5YVG - chains A and X; structure by X-ray diffraction, 4.05 A resolution (low resolution: residue-level contacts below are approximate; hydrogen-bond / salt-bridge calls are withheld).

[Chain A]
Molecule: Transportin-1
From: Homo sapiens
Notes: fragment: truncated residues 345-375 replaced with GGSGGSG
UniProt: Q92973 (TNPO1_HUMAN); the construct has insertions or renumbered stretches relative to UniProt, so the offset changes along the chain: 1-318 = UniProt 9-326; 343-360 = UniProt 327-344; 368-890 = UniProt 376-898
Sequence (868 residues; numbered -1 to 890; 24 numbers in that range are skipped by the numbering (no residue carries them; nothing is unmodelled there); the number before each row is that of its first residue; numbers below 1 keep their minus sign (Gly-1 is residue -1)):
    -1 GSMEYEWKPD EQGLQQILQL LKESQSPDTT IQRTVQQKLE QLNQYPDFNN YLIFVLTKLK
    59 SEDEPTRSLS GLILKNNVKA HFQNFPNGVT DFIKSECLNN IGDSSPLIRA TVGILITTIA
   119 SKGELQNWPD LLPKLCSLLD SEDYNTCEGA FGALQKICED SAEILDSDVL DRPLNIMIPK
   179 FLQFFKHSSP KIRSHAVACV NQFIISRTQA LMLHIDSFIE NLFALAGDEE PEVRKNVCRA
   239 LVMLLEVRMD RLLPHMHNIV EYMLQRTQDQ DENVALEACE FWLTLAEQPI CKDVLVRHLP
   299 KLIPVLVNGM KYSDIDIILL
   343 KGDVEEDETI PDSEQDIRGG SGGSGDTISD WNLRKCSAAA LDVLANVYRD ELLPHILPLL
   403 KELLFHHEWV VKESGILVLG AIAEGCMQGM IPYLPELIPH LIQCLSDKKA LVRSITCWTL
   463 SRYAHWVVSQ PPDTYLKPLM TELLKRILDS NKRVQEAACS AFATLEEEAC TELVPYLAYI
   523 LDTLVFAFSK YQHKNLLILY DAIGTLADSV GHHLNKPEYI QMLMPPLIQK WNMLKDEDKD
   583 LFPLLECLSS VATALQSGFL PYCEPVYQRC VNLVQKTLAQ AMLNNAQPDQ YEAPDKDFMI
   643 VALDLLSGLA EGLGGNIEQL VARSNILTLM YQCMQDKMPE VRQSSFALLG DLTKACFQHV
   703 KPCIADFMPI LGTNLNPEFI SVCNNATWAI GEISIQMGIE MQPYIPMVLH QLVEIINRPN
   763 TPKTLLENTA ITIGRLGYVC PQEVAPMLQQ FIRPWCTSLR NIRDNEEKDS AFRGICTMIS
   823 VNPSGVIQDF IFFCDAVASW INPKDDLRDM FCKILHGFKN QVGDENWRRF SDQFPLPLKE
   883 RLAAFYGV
Unresolved in the structure: 165-167, 248-252, 343-368, 864-865, 889-890
Construct notes: expression tag (-1 to 0); linker (361-367)
Curated features (UniProtKB/Swiss-Prot):
  - site (Important for interaction with cargo nuclear localization signals): Trp460, Trp730

[Chain X]
Molecule: RNA-binding protein FUS
From: Homo sapiens
UniProt: P35637 (FUS_HUMAN); numbering as in UniProt (aligned over 1-526)
Sequence (528 residues; numbered -1 to 526; the number before each row is that of its first residue; numbers below 1 keep their minus sign (Gly-1 is residue -1)):
    -1 GSMASNDYTQ QATQSYGAYP TQPGQGYSQQ SSQPYGQQSY SGYSQSTDTS GYGQSSYSSY
    59 GQSQNTGYGT QSTPQGYGST GGYGSSQSSQ SSYGQQSSYP GYGQQPAPSS TSGSYGSSSQ
   119 SSSYGQPQSG SYSQQPSYGG QQQSYGQQQS YNPPQGYGQQ NQYNSSSGGG GGGGGGGNYG
   179 QDQSSMSSGG GSGGGYGNQD QSGGGGSGGY GQQDRGGRGR GGSGGGGGGG GGGYNRSSGG
   239 YEPRGRGGGR GGRGGMGGSD RGGFNKFGGP RDQGSRHDSE QDNSDNNTIF VQGLGENVTI
   299 ESVADYFKQI GIIKTNKKTG QPMINLYTDR ETGKLKGEAT VSFDDPPSAK AAIDWFDGKE
   359 FSGNPIKVSF ATRRADFNRG GGNGRGGRGR GGPMGRGGYG GGGSGGGGRG GFPSGGGGGG
   419 GQQRAGDWKC PNPTCENMNF SWRNECNQCK APKPDGPGGG PGGSHMGGNY GDDRRGGRGG
   479 YDRGGYRGRG GDRGGFRGGR GGGDRGGFGP GKMDSRGEHR QDRRERPY
Unresolved in the structure: -1 to 508
Construct notes: expression tag (-1 to 0)
Curated features (UniProtKB/Swiss-Prot):
  - zinc finger: Arg422 to Asp453 (RanBP2-type)
  - site: Gly175 (Breakpoint for translocation to form chimeric FUS/ATF1 protein), Gly266, Gly267 (Breakpoint for translocation to form FUS/TLS-CHOP oncogene)
  - modified residue: Ser26 (Phosphoserine), Ser30 (Phosphoserine), Ser42 (Phosphoserine), Arg216 (Asymmetric dimethylarginine), Arg218 (Asymmetric dimethylarginine), Ser221 (Phosphoserine), Arg242 (Asymmetric dimethylarginine), Arg244 (Asymmetric dimethylarginine), Arg248 (Asymmetric dimethylarginine), Arg251 (Asymmetric dimethylarginine), Arg259 (Asymmetric dimethylarginine), Ser277 (Phosphoserine), Thr286 (Phosphothreonine), Ser340 (Phosphoserine), Arg377 (Asymmetric dimethylarginine), Arg383 (Asymmetric dimethylarginine), Arg386 (Asymmetric dimethylarginine), Arg388 (Asymmetric dimethylarginine), Arg394 (Asymmetric dimethylarginine), Arg407 (Asymmetric dimethylarginine) and 9 more in UniProt
  - cross-link: Lys334 (Glycyl lysine isopeptide (Lys-Gly) (interchain with G-Cter in SUMO2))
  - natural variant: Gly191 (G191S: In ALS6), Arg216 (R216C: In ALS6 and ETM4), Gly225 (G225V: In ALS6), Gly230 (G230C: In ALS6), Arg234 (R234C: In ALS6), Arg244 (R244C: In ALS6), Met254 (M254V: Found in a patient with frontotemporal lobar degeneration), Lys312 (K312Q: In a breast cancer sample), Pro431 (P431L: In ETM4), Gly507 (G507D: In ALS6), Arg514 (R514G: In ALS6; R514S: In ALS6), Gly515 (G515C: In ALS6), 7 further natural variant entries in UniProt

[How chain A and chain X interact]
Residue-residue contacts (43; chain A residue first):
  Asp384(A) with Tyr526(X)
  Leu419(A) with Pro525(X)
  Gly422(A) with Tyr526(X)
  Ala423(A) with Tyr526(X)
  Glu426(A) with Tyr526(X)
  Ile457(A) with Pro525(X)
  Trp460(A) with Glu523(X); Arg524(X); Pro525(X); Tyr526(X)
  Arg464(A) with Tyr526(X)
  Glu498(A) with Glu523(X)
  Ala499(A) with Glu523(X)
  Ser502(A) with Arg521(X); Arg522(X); Glu523(X)
  Ala505(A) with Arg522(X)
  Thr506(A) with Arg522(X)
  Glu509(A) with Arg522(X)
  Leu539(A) with Arg521(X)
  Ile540(A) with Arg521(X)
  Tyr542(A) with Arg518(X)
  Asp543(A) with Arg518(X); Arg521(X)
  Gly546(A) with Arg518(X)
  Thr547(A) with Arg518(X); Arg522(X)
  Asp550(A) with Arg518(X)
  Glu588(A) with Arg514(X)
  Ser591(A) with Arg514(X)
  Ser592(A) with Arg514(X); Arg518(X)
  Asp646(A) with Lys510(X); Arg514(X)
  Gln685(A) with Lys510(X); Met511(X); Asp512(X); Ser513(X)
  Ser723(A) with Met511(X)
  Asn727(A) with Gly509(X); Lys510(X)
  Trp730(A) with Gly509(X)
  Asn770(A) with Gly509(X)
Interface residues without a listed pair, chain A (36 interface residues in all): Ala380, Ala381, Asn388, Pro585, Cys589, Ala689
Interface residues without a listed pair, chain X (14 interface residues in all): Gln519

[Overview]
Chain A and chain X form an interface of 36 and 14 residues respectively.
Here chain A is Transportin-1 and chain X is RNA-binding protein FUS, both from Homo sapiens. Entry 5YVG
(Crystal structure of Karyopherin beta2 in complex with FUS(full length)) was determined by X-ray diffraction
(same publication as 5YVH and 5YVI).
